2C74 - chains A and B of the 4 polymer chains in the assembly; structure by X-ray diffraction, 2.70 A resolution.

# Chain A (and B)
Protein: 14-3-3 protein eta
Organism: Homo sapiens
Notes: chain B of this document is another copy of the same molecule, construct and numbering; everything in this record applies to it too
UniProtKB: Q04917 (1433F_HUMAN); residues 2-246 here correspond to UniProt positions 1-245 (UniProt number = residue number - 1)
Sequence (247 residues; numbered 0 to 246; the number before each row is that of its first residue; numbering starts at 0):
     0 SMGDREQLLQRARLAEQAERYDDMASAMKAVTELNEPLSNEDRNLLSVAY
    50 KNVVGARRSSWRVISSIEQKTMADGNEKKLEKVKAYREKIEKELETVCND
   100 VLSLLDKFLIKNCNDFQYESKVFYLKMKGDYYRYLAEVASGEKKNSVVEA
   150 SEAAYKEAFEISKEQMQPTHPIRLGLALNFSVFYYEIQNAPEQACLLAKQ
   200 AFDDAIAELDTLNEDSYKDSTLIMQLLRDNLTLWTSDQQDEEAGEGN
Disordered / not traced: 0-1, 237-246 (chain B: 0-1, 236-246)

# Chain A / chain B interface
Residue-residue contacts (35; chain A residue first):
  Arg10(A) - Tyr85(B)
  Arg10(A) - Lys88(B)
  Leu13(A) - Ile63(B)
  Leu13(A) - Val82(B)  hydrophobic
  Leu13(A) - Tyr85(B)  hydrophobic
  Ala14(A) - Tyr85(B)
  Gln16(A) - Val62(B)
  Gln16(A) - Ile66(B)
  Ala17(A) - Ser59(B)  hydrogen bond (backbone-side chain)
  Ala17(A) - Ile63(B)  hydrophobic
  Arg19(A) - Ser59(B)
  Arg19(A) - Tyr85(B)  hydrogen bond
  Arg19(A) - Ile89(B)
  Arg19(A) - Glu92(B)  salt bridge
  Asp22(A) - Tyr85(B)  hydrogen bond
  Asp22(A) - Lys88(B)
  Ser59(A) - Ala17(B)  hydrogen bond (side chain-backbone)
  Ser59(A) - Arg19(B)
  Val62(A) - Gln16(B)
  Ile63(A) - Leu13(B)
  Ile63(A) - Ala17(B)  hydrophobic
  Ile66(A) - Gln16(B)
  Lys78(A) - Gln9(B)
  Lys81(A) - Gln6(B)
  Lys81(A) - Gln9(B)
  Val82(A) - Leu13(B)  hydrophobic
  Tyr85(A) - Arg10(B)
  Tyr85(A) - Leu13(B)  hydrophobic
  Tyr85(A) - Ala14(B)
  Tyr85(A) - Arg19(B)  hydrogen bond
  Tyr85(A) - Asp22(B)  hydrogen bond
  Lys88(A) - Arg10(B)
  Lys88(A) - Asp22(B)
  Ile89(A) - Arg19(B)
  Glu92(A) - Arg19(B)  salt bridge
Interface residues without a listed pair, chain A (21 interface residues in all): Gln9, Arg56, Ala84
Interface residues without a listed pair, chain B (21 interface residues in all): Glu5, Arg56, Lys81

# Overview
The chain A/chain B interface involves 21 residues from each chain, with 6 hydrogen bonds and 2 salt bridges.
Among the polar pairs are Arg19(A)-Glu92(B), Ala17(A)-Ser59(B) and Arg19(A)-Tyr85(B).
Both chains are 14-3-3 protein eta (Homo sapiens). Entry 2C74 (14-3-3 Protein Eta (Human) Complexed to
Peptide) was determined by X-ray diffraction (same publication as 2C63, 2C23, 2BTP, 2BR9 and 2BQ0).
